9G24 - chains A and B of the 17 polymer chains in the assembly; structure by electron microscopy, 3.50 A resolution.

Chain A:
Molecule: DNA-directed RNA polymerase I subunit RPA190
Source organism: Saccharomyces cerevisiae
Notes: EC 2.7.7.6
Reference sequence: P10964 (RPA1_YEAST); residues 1-1664 here = UniProt positions 1-1664
Sequence (1664 residues; numbered 1 to 1664; the number before each row is that of its first residue):
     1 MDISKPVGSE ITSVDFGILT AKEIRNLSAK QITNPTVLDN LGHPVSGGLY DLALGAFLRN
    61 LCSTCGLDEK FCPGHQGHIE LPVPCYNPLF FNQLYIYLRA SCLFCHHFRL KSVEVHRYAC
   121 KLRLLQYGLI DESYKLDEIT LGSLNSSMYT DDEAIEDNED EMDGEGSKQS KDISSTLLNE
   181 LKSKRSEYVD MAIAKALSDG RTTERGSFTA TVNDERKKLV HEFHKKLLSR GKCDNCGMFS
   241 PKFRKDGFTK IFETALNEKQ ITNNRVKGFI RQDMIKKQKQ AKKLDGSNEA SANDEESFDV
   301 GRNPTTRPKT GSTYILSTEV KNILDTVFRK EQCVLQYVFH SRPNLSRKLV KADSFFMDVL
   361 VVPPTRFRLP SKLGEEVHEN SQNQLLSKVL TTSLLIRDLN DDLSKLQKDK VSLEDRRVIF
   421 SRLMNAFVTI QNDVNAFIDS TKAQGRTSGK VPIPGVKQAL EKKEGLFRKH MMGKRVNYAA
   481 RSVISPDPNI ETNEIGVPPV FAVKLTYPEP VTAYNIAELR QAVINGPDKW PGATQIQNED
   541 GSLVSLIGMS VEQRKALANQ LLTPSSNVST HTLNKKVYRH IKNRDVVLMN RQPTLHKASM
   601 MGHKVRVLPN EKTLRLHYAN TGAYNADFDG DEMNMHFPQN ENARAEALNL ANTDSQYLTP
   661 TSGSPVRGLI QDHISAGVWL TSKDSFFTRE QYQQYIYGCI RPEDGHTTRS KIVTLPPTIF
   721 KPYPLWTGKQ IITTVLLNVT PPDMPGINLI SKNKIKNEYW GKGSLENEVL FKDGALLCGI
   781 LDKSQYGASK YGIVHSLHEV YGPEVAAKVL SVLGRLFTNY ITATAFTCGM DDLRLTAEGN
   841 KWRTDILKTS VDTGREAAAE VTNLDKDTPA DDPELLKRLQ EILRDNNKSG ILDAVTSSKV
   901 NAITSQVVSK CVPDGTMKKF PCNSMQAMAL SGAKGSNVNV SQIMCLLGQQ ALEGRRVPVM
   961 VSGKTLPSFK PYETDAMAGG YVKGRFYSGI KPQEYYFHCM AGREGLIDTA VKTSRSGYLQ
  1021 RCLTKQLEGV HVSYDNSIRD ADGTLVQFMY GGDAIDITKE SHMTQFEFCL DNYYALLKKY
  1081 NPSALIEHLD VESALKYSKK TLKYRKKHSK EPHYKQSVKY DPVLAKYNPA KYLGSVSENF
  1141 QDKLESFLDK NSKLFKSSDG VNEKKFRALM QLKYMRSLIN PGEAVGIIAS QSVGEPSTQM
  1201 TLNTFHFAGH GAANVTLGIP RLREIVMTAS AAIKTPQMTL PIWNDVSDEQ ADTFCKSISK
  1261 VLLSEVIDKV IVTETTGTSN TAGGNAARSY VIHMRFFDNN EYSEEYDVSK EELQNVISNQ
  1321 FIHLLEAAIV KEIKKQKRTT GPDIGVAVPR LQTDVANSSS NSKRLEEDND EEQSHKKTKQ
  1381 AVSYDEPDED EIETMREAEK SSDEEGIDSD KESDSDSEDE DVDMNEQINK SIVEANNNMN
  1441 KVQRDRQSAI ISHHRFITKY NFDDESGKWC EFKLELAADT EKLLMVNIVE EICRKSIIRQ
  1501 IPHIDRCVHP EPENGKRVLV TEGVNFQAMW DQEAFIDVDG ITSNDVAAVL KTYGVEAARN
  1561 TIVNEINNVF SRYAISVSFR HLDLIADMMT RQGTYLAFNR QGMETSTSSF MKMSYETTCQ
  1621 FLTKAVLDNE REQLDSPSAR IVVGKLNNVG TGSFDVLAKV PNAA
Disordered / not traced: 142-174, 269-311, 1154-1159, 1278-1286, 1339-1432, 1664
Swiss-Prot annotation at these positions:
  - region: Pro992 to Glu1004 (Bridging helix)
  - binding site (Zn(2+)): Cys62, Cys65, Cys72, His75, Cys102, Cys105, Cys233, Cys236
  - binding site (Mg(2+)): Asp627, Asp629, Asp631
  - modified residue (Phosphoserine): Ser889, Ser1636
Bound ions: Zn2+ site 1: Cys62, Cys65, Cys72, His75; Zn2+ site 2: Cys102, Cys105, Cys233, Cys236; Mg2+: Asp627, Asp629, Asp631 (shared with 1 residue of chain R)
Small-molecule neighbours: AMP-CPP (APC; diphosphomethylphosphonic acid adenosyl ester): Asp627, Ile670, Gln671, Lys783, Gly932, Ala933, Lys934, Gly935
What the authors report for this chain:
  - binding site for AMP-CPP: Lys934
  - specificity-determining residues: Pro593 (proposed by the authors, not directly observed)

Chain B:
Molecule: DNA-directed RNA polymerase I subunit RPA135
Source organism: Saccharomyces cerevisiae
Notes: EC 2.7.7.6
Reference sequence: P22138 (RPA2_YEAST); numbering as in UniProt (aligned over 1-1203)
Sequence (1203 residues; row label = number of the first residue in the row):
     1 MSKVIKPPGQ ARTADFRTLE RESRFINPPK DKSAFPLLQE AVQPHIGSFN ALTEGPDGGL
    61 LNLGVKDIGE KVIFDGKPLN SEDEISNSGY LGNKLSVSVE QVSIAKPMSN DGVSSAVERK
   121 VYPSESRQRL TSYRGKLLLK LKWSVNNGEE NLFEVRDCGG LPVMLQSNRC HLNKMSPYEL
   181 VQHKEESDEI GGYFIVNGIE KLIRMLIVQR RNHPMAIIRP SFANRGASYS HYGIQIRSVR
   241 PDQTSQTNVL HYLNDGQVTF RFSWRKNEYL VPVVMILKAL CHTSDREIFD GIIGNDVKDS
   301 FLTDRLELLL RGFKKRYPHL QNRTQVLQYL GDKFRVVFQA SPDQSDLEVG QEVLDRIVLV
   361 HLGKDGSQDK FRMLLFMIRK LYSLVAGECS PDNPDATQHQ EVLLGGFLYG MILKEKIDEY
   421 LQNIIAQVRM DINRGMAINF KDKRYMSRVL MRVNENIGSK MQYFLSTGNL VSQSGLDLQQ
   481 VSGYTVVAEK INFYRFISHF RMVHRGSFFA QLKTTTVRKL LPESWGFLCP VHTPDGSPCG
   541 LLNHFAHKCR ISTQQSDVSR IPSILYSLGV APASHTFAAG PSLCCVQIDG KIIGWVSHEQ
   601 GKIIADTLRY WKVEGKTPGL PIDLEIGYVP PSTRGQYPGL YLFGGHSRML RPVRYLPLDK
   661 EDIVGPFEQV YMNIAVTPQE IQNNVHTHVE FTPTNILSIL ANLTPFSDFN QSPRNMYQCQ
   721 MGKQTMGTPG VALCHRSDNK LYRLQTGQTP IVKANLYDDY GMDNFPNGFN AVVAVISYTG
   781 YDMDDAMIIN KSADERGFGY GTMYKTEKVD LALNRNRGDP ITQHFGFGND EWPKEWLEKL
   841 DEDGLPYIGT YVEEGDPICA YFDDTLNKTK IKTYHSSEPA YIEEVNLIGD ESNKFQELQT
   901 VSIKYRIRRT PQIGDKFSSR HGQKGVCSRK WPTIDMPFSE TGIQPDIIIN PHAFPSRMTI
   961 GMFVESLAGK AGALHGIAQD STPWIFNEDD TPADYFGEQL AKAGYNYHGN EPMYSGATGE
  1021 ELRADIYVGV VYYQRLRHMV NDKFQVRSTG PVNSLTMQPV KGRKRHGGIR VGEMERDALI
  1081 GHGTSFLLQD RLLNSSDYTQ ASVCRECGSI LTTQQSVPRI GSISTVCCRR CSMRFEDAKK
  1141 LLTKSEDGEK IFIDDSQIWE DGQGNKFVGG NETTTVAIPF VLKYLDSELS AMGIRLRYNV
  1201 EPK
Disordered / not traced: 1-10, 79-87, 1139-1154
Swiss-Prot annotation at these positions:
  - zinc finger: Cys1104 to Cys1131 (C4-type)
  - modified residue: Ser2 (N-acetylserine), Ser81 (Phosphoserine), Ser1156 (Phosphoserine)
  - mutagenesis: Cys1104 (C1104A: No effect; when associated with A-1107; A-1128 and A-1131), Cys1107 (C1107A: Lethal. Abolishes recruitment of RPA1 to Pol I. No effect; when associated with A-1104; A-1128 and A-1131), Cys1127 (C1127R: Responsible of suppression of RPA190-5 and RPA190-1 mutations), Cys1128 (C1128A: No effect; when associated with A-1104; A-1107 and A-1131), Cys1131 (C1131A: No effect; when associated with A-1104; A-1107 and A-1128)
Bound ions: Zn2+: Cys1104, Cys1107, Cys1128, Cys1131
Small-molecule neighbours: AMP-CPP (APC; diphosphomethylphosphonic acid adenosyl ester): Arg714, Ser956, Arg957
What the authors report for this chain:
  - binding site for AMP-CPP: Arg714, Arg957

How chain A and chain B interact:
Residue-residue contacts - 356 pairs, chain A then chain B:
  Met1(A) with Asn1094(B), hydrogen bond (backbone-backbone); Tyr1098(B), hydrophobic
  Lys5(A) with Gln1100(B), hydrogen bond (backbone-side chain)
  Val7(A) with Gln1100(B); Thr1175(B)
  Ser9(A) with Thr1174(B), hydrogen bond; Thr1175(B); Val1176(B); Val1200(B); Pro1202(B)
  Glu10(A) with Asn1199(B); Val1200(B); Glu1201(B), hydrogen bond (backbone-backbone)
  Ile11(A) with Val1176(B), hydrophobic; Ile1178(B), hydrophobic; Tyr1198(B), hydrophobic; Asn1199(B)
  Thr12(A) with Asn1199(B), hydrogen bond (backbone-backbone); Glu1201(B), hydrogen bond (side chain-backbone)
  Ser13(A) with Arg1197(B); Tyr1198(B); Asn1199(B), hydrogen bond (backbone-backbone)
  Val14(A) with Leu1196(B), hydrophobic; Arg1197(B); Tyr1198(B), hydrophobic
  Asp15(A) with Arg1197(B), hydrogen bond (backbone-backbone); Asn1199(B)
  Phe16(A) with Arg1195(B); Leu1196(B), hydrophobic
  Gly17(A) with Ile1194(B); Arg1195(B), hydrogen bond (backbone-backbone)
  Ile18(A) with Gly1193(B)
  Leu19(A) with Ser1190(B); Gly1193(B), hydrogen bond (backbone-backbone); Arg1195(B)
  Asn26(A) with Arg1129(B); Arg1130(B); Arg1134(B), hydrogen bond (backbone-side chain)
  Leu27(A) with Arg1129(B), hydrogen bond (backbone-side chain); Arg1130(B)
  Ser28(A) with Arg1129(B), hydrogen bond (backbone-side chain)
  Ala29(A) with Arg1129(B); Gln1163(B), hydrogen bond (backbone-side chain)
  Lys30(A) with Gln1163(B)
  Ala53(A) with Gln1163(B)
  Ser63(A) with Gly1162(B); Gln1163(B), hydrogen bond (backbone-backbone)
  Thr64(A) with Gln1114(B); Arg1129(B); Asp1161(B); Gly1162(B), hydrogen bond (backbone-backbone)
  Cys65(A) with Gln1115(B); Val1117(B)
  Leu67(A) with Gln1115(B)
  His75(A) with Gln1114(B)
  Gln76(A) with Leu1111(B); Ser1187(B); Ser1190(B)
  Leu89(A) with Met1192(B), hydrophobic; Ile1194(B), hydrophobic
  Val361(A) with Ser1190(B); Ala1191(B)
  Phe367(A) with Phe1180(B), hydrophobic; Tyr1184(B), hydrophobic
  Gln382(A) with Glu1188(B)
  Val456(A) with Glu1188(B); Met1192(B), hydrophobic
  Lys457(A) with Met1192(B)
  Leu466(A) with Val1181(B), hydrophobic; Tyr1184(B), hydrophobic; Leu1185(B), hydrophobic
  Phe467(A) with Leu1185(B), hydrophobic
  Arg468(A) with Arg1070(B), hydrogen bond (backbone-side chain)
  Lys469(A) with Arg1070(B), hydrogen bond (backbone-side chain)
  His470(A) with Thr1056(B); Gln1058(B), hydrogen bond (backbone-side chain); Val1181(B)
  Met471(A) with Val1181(B), hydrophobic; Leu1185(B), hydrophobic
  Met472(A) with Gly1072(B); Arg1076(B)
  Gly473(A) with Arg1070(B), hydrogen bond (backbone-side chain); Val1071(B)
  Lys474(A) with Gln1058(B); Val1071(B), hydrogen bond (backbone-backbone); Leu1092(B); Ser1096(B); Asp1097(B); Val1181(B)
  Arg475(A) with Pro1059(B); Val1060(B); Lys1061(B); Gly1068(B), hydrogen bond (side chain-backbone); Ile1069(B); Ser1096(B), hydrogen bond (backbone-side chain)
  Val476(A) with Pro1059(B); Gly1068(B); Ile1069(B), hydrogen bond (backbone-backbone); Val1071(B), hydrophobic; Arg1091(B)
  Asn477(A) with Arg1047(B), hydrogen bond; Ser1048(B); Pro1059(B); Arg1091(B), hydrogen bond (backbone-side chain); Ser1095(B), hydrogen bond (backbone-backbone)
  Tyr478(A) with Arg1047(B), hydrogen bond (backbone-backbone); Ser1048(B), hydrogen bond (backbone-backbone); Thr1049(B); Arg1091(B)
  Ala479(A) with Arg1047(B), hydrogen bond (backbone-backbone); Ile1069(B), hydrophobic
  Ala480(A) with Gln1045(B); Val1046(B), hydrophobic; Ile1069(B)
  Arg481(A) with Lys1043(B); Phe1044(B); Gln1045(B), hydrogen bond (backbone-backbone); Ile1069(B)
  Val483(A) with Lys1043(B)
  Pro486(A) with Tyr781(B); Ser928(B)
  Asp487(A) with Tyr781(B), hydrogen bond
  Pro488(A) with Gly780(B)
  Asn489(A) with Tyr781(B), hydrogen bond
  Val500(A) with Phe1044(B), hydrophobic
  Phe501(A) with Phe1044(B), hydrophobic; Gln1045(B); Val1046(B), hydrophobic
  Lys504(A) with Val1046(B); Ser1048(B)
  Leu588(A) with Leu1087(B), hydrophobic
  Asn590(A) with Glu1075(B)
  Gln592(A) with Glu1075(B), hydrogen bond
  Thr594(A) with Met1074(B); Glu1075(B); Ala1078(B)
  Lys597(A) with Gly1081(B); His1082(B), hydrogen bond (backbone-side chain)
  Met600(A) with Leu1079(B), hydrophobic; His1082(B), hydrogen bond (backbone-side chain)
  Glu611(A) with Ile913(B)
  Lys612(A) with Gln912(B)
  Arg615(A) with Ile913(B); Ser928(B), hydrogen bond (side chain-backbone)
  Tyr618(A) with Gly780(B); Tyr781(B), hydrogen bond (side chain-backbone); Asp782(B); Met783(B), hydrogen bond (side chain-backbone); Asp784(B)
  Phe628(A) with Asp784(B); Val926(B)
  Glu632(A) with Lys1043(B)
  Asn634(A) with Ile1069(B)
  His636(A) with Ile1069(B); Arg1091(B)
  Phe637(A) with Arg1091(B)
  Pro638(A) with Asp1090(B)
  Gln639(A) with Asp1090(B), hydrogen bond (backbone-side chain)
  Asn640(A) with Asp1090(B)
  Asn642(A) with Phe1086(B)
  Ala643(A) with Leu1087(B)
  Glu646(A) with Thr1084(B); Ser1085(B), hydrogen bond (side chain-backbone); Phe1086(B), hydrogen bond (side chain-backbone); Leu1087(B), hydrogen bond (side chain-backbone)
  Ala647(A) with Leu1087(B), hydrophobic
  Leu650(A) with Thr1084(B)
  Gln656(A) with His1082(B)
  Gln671(A) with Met783(B); Asp784(B), hydrogen bond (side chain-backbone); His952(B), hydrogen bond (backbone-side chain)
  Asp672(A) with Ser777(B); Asp782(B); Met783(B); Asn950(B); His952(B), salt bridge
  His673(A) with Met783(B)
  Ser675(A) with His952(B), hydrogen bond
  Trp679(A) with Arg1023(B)
  Ile821(A) with Ser777(B); Tyr778(B)
  Thr822(A) with Tyr778(B); Ser1015(B)
  Ala823(A) with Thr1018(B); Leu1022(B)
  Thr824(A) with Arg1023(B)
  Ala825(A) with Ile776(B), hydrophobic; Ser777(B); Leu1022(B), hydrophobic; Arg1023(B), hydrogen bond (backbone-side chain)
  Phe826(A) with Ile776(B); Ser777(B), hydrogen bond (backbone-side chain); Pro951(B); His952(B); Arg1023(B)
  Thr827(A) with Val775(B), hydrogen bond (side chain-backbone); Ile776(B); Asp1025(B); Ile1026(B); Tyr1027(B)
  Cys828(A) with Val775(B); Pro951(B); Phe963(B), hydrophobic; Tyr1027(B)
  Gly829(A) with Tyr1027(B)
  Met830(A) with Phe963(B), hydrophobic; Val964(B), hydrophobic; Ala993(B), hydrophobic; Tyr1027(B)
  Asp831(A) with His1008(B); Asn1010(B)
  Leu833(A) with Ile960(B), hydrophobic; Phe963(B), hydrophobic
  Arg834(A) with Ala993(B); Tyr1007(B); His1008(B)
  Gln880(A) with Ser632(B); Thr633(B)
  Arg884(A) with Thr633(B); Arg634(B); Gly635(B)
  Met928(A) with His952(B); Pro955(B), hydrophobic
  Ala933(A) with His952(B)
  Lys934(A) with His952(B); Ser956(B), hydrogen bond
  Asn939(A) with Pro955(B); Ser956(B); Met958(B)
  Gln942(A) with Met958(B), hydrogen bond
  Ile943(A) with Met958(B), hydrophobic; Ile960(B), hydrophobic
  Pro958(A) with Pro522(B)
  Met960(A) with Pro522(B); Glu523(B); Val670(B), hydrophobic
  Val961(A) with Gln398(B); Gln636(B); Tyr671(B)
  Ser962(A) with Val670(B), hydrogen bond (side chain-backbone); Tyr671(B)
  Lys964(A) with Met672(B), hydrogen bond (side chain-backbone); Asn673(B)
  Thr965(A) with Pro522(B)
  Leu966(A) with Pro522(B), hydrophobic
  Pro967(A) with Trp525(B); Gln669(B); Met672(B); Asn673(B); Ile674(B), hydrogen bond (backbone-backbone)
  Ser968(A) with Trp525(B); Ile674(B), hydrogen bond (side chain-backbone); Val676(B); His686(B), hydrogen bond (backbone-side chain)
  Phe969(A) with Asn673(B)
  Pro971(A) with Asn673(B)
  Phe986(A) with Phe709(B); Asn710(B); Gln711(B); Met958(B), hydrophobic; Ile960(B)
  Tyr987(A) with Phe709(B); Ile960(B), hydrophobic; Thr991(B); Ala993(B), hydrophobic
  Ser988(A) with Phe709(B); Glu988(B), hydrogen bond
  Gly989(A) with Asp708(B); Phe709(B); Glu988(B)
  Ile990(A) with Asp708(B), hydrogen bond (backbone-backbone); Trp984(B), hydrogen bond (backbone-side chain)
  Lys991(A) with Trp984(B)
  Pro992(A) with Val676(B), hydrophobic; Pro693(B), hydrophobic; Trp984(B)
  Gln993(A) with Val676(B)
  Tyr995(A) with Val531(B); Ser707(B); Asn715(B), hydrogen bond; Trp984(B), hydrophobic
  Tyr996(A) with Leu520(B); Leu521(B); Pro522(B), hydrophobic; Ser524(B), hydrogen bond (side chain-backbone); Trp525(B), hydrogen bond (side chain-backbone); Pro530(B), hydrophobic
  His998(A) with Asn710(B); Gln711(B); Ser712(B), hydrogen bond (side chain-backbone)
  Cys999(A) with Pro530(B), hydrophobic; Val531(B), hydrophobic; Ser712(B), hydrogen bond (backbone-side chain); Met716(B)
  Met1000(A) with Leu520(B)
  Gly1002(A) with Met716(B)
  Arg1003(A) with Arg518(B); Leu520(B); Cys529(B); Pro530(B), hydrogen bond (side chain-backbone); His532(B); Thr533(B); Gly540(B); Met716(B)
  Glu1004(A) with Lys519(B)
  Leu1006(A) with Asp535(B); Cys539(B), hydrophobic
  Ile1007(A) with Thr515(B); Arg518(B); Cys539(B), hydrophobic
  Arg1021(A) with Glu1073(B), salt bridge
  Thr1024(A) with Asp1077(B), hydrogen bond
  Lys1025(A) with Arg1076(B)
  Glu1028(A) with Arg1076(B), salt bridge
  Ala1184(A) with Ile1080(B); Gly1081(B)
  Ile1187(A) with Asp1077(B); Ile1080(B), hydrophobic; Gly1081(B)
  Ile1188(A) with Gly1081(B)
  Gln1191(A) with Asp1077(B); Ala1078(B)
  Gln1336(A) with Lys315(B), hydrogen bond (backbone-side chain)
  Lys1482(A) with Asp304(B); Glu307(B), salt bridge; Leu308(B)
  Leu1484(A) with Asp255(B); Asp304(B); Arg305(B); Leu308(B), hydrophobic
  Asn1487(A) with Arg305(B), hydrogen bond
  Leu1622(A) with Leu1189(B), hydrophobic; Ile1194(B), hydrophobic
  Val1626(A) with Ile1194(B), hydrophobic
  Arg1631(A) with Asn1199(B)
  Pro1637(A) with Ile1080(B), hydrophobic
  Ile1641(A) with Arg1076(B); Leu1088(B), hydrophobic; Leu1092(B), hydrophobic
  Val1642(A) with Pro1179(B); Leu1182(B)
  Val1643(A) with Ile1178(B); Pro1179(B)
  Gly1644(A) with Leu1093(B); Ala1177(B); Pro1179(B)
  Leu1646(A) with Phe1086(B), hydrophobic
  Asn1647(A) with Ser1085(B); Leu1088(B)
  Val1649(A) with Ile1080(B), hydrophobic; Gly1083(B); Ser1085(B), hydrogen bond (backbone-side chain)
  Gly1650(A) with Gly1083(B)
  Thr1651(A) with Gly1083(B), hydrogen bond (backbone-backbone); Phe1086(B)
  Gly1652(A) with Ser1085(B)
Interface residues without a listed pair, chain A (196 interface residues in all): Pro6, Gly8, Glu23, Gly66, Asn87, Leu360, Pro364, Arg366, Glu375, Phe437, Ile438, Leu460, Ser482, Leu505, His596, Ala598, Thr613, Gly630, Met635, Ala651, Ile670, Thr818, Arg843, Met917, Met925, Gly935, Val959, Lys970, Gly984, Arg985, Gly1017, Gln1020, Glu1481, Leu1483, Ser1638
Interface residues without a listed pair, chain B (183 interface residues in all): Asn254, Glu680, Val685, Leu697, Pro713, Tyr717, Thr779, Asn814, Ala953, Phe954, Leu967, Asn987, Asp994, Glu1021, Val1040, Asn1041, Leu1055, Met1057, Gln1089, Ser1132, Lys1183

Summary:
196 residues of chain A and 183 residues of chain B are in contact, with 70 hydrogen bonds and 4 salt bridges.
Polar pairs include Asp672(A)-His952(B), Arg1021(A)-Glu1073(B) and Glu1028(A)-Arg1076(B). AMP-CPP is bound
between chain A and chain B. From the paper: a binding site for AMP-CPP at Lys934(A) and Arg714(B) among
others; the specificity determinant Pro593(A).
Chain A is DNA-directed RNA polymerase I subunit RPA190 and chain B is DNA-directed RNA polymerase I subunit
RPA135, both from Saccharomyces cerevisiae; the structure, Yeast RNA polymerase I elongation complex stalled
by an apurinic site bound to nucleotide analog AMPCPP ..., was determined by electron microscopy (same
publication as 9G1V, 9G1X, 9G23, 9G26, 9G27, 9G29, 9G2B and 9G2C).
